PDB entry 6HZ8 | electron microscopy, 4.30 A resolution (low resolution: residue-level contacts below are approximate; hydrogen-bond / salt-bridge calls are withheld) | chains M and N of the 14 polymer chains in the assembly

# Chain M (and N)
Protein: Protein McrC
Organism: Escherichia coli (strain K12)
Notes: chain N of this document is another copy of the same molecule, construct and numbering; everything in this record applies to it too
Reference sequence: P15006 (MCRC_ECOLI); residues 1-348 here = UniProt positions 1-348
Chain sequence (348 residues; row label = number of the first residue in the row):
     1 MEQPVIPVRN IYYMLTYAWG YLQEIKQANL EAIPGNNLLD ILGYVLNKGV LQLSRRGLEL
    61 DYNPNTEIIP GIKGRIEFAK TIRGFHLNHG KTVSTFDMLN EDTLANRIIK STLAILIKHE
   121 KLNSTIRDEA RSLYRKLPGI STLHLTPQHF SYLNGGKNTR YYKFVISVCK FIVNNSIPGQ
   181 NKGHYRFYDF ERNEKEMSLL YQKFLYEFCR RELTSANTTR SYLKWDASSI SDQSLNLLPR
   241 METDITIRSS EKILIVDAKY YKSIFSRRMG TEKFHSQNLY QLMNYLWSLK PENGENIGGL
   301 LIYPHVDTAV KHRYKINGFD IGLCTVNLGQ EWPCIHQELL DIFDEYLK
Not modelled in the structure: 1-2, 22-27, 268-271
From the paper describing this entry:
  - catalytic residues: Asp-244, Asp-257, Lys-259 (proposed by the authors, not directly observed)

# Chain M / chain N interface
Pairs across the interface (37):
  Asp-226(M) / Ile-316(N)
  Asp-226(M) / Asn-317(N)
  Ala-227(M) / Lys-315(N)
  Ala-227(M) / Ile-316(N)
  Ser-228(M) / Lys-315(N)
  Ser-231(M) / His-312(N)
  Asn-236(M) / Glu-272(N)
  Leu-237(M) / Phe-274(N)
  Leu-237(M) / Ser-276(N)
  Leu-237(M) / His-312(N)
  Leu-238(M) / Tyr-314(N)
  Pro-239(M) / Ser-276(N)
  Pro-239(M) / Tyr-280(N)
  Arg-240(M) / Tyr-280(N)
  Glu-272(M) / Asn-236(N)
  Phe-274(M) / Leu-237(N)
  Ser-276(M) / Leu-237(N)
  Ser-276(M) / Pro-239(N)
  Tyr-280(M) / Pro-239(N)
  Tyr-280(M) / Arg-240(N)
  Tyr-280(M) / Tyr-280(N)
  Tyr-280(M) / Gln-281(N)
  Tyr-280(M) / Asn-284(N)
  Gln-281(M) / Tyr-280(N)
  Met-283(M) / Asn-284(N)
  Asn-284(M) / Tyr-280(N)
  Asn-284(M) / Met-283(N)
  Asn-284(M) / Asn-284(N)
  Trp-287(M) / Trp-287(N)
  His-312(M) / Ser-231(N)
  His-312(M) / Leu-237(N)
  Tyr-314(M) / Leu-238(N)
  Lys-315(M) / Ala-227(N)
  Lys-315(M) / Ser-228(N)
  Ile-316(M) / Asp-226(N)
  Ile-316(M) / Ala-227(N)
  Asn-317(M) / Asp-226(N)
Other interface residues (no listed pair), chain M (29 interface residues in all): Trp-225, Ser-229, Met-241, Leu-279, Tyr-285, Arg-313, Leu-323
Other interface residues (no listed pair), chain N (29 interface residues in all): Trp-225, Ser-229, Met-241, Leu-279, Tyr-285, Arg-313, Leu-323

# Overview
The chain M/chain N interface involves 29 residues from each chain. The paper reports catalytic residues
Asp-244(M), Asp-257(M) and Lys-259(M).
Chain M and chain N are both Protein McrC (Escherichia coli (strain K12)); the structure, Structure of McrBC
without DNA binding domains (Class 4), was determined by electron microscopy together with 6HZ4, 6HZ5, 6HZ6,
6HZ7 and 6HZ9 from the same study.
